7DNL - chains H and A of the 7 polymer chains in the assembly; structure by electron microscopy, 4.19 A resolution (low resolution: residue-level contacts below are approximate; hydrogen-bond / salt-bridge calls are withheld).

[Chain H]
Protein: The heavy chain of 2H3 Fab fragment
Organism: Mus musculus
Notes: antibody fragment or engineered binder
Chain sequence (216 residues; row label = number of the first residue in the row):
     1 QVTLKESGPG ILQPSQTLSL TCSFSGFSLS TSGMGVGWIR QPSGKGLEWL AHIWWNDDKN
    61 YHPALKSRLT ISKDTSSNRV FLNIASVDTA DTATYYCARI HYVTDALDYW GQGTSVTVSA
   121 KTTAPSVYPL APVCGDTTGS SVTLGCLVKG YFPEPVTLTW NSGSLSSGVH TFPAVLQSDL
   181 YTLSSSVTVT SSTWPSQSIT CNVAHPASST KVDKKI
Disulfides: Cys22-Cys97, Cys146-Cys201

[Chain A]
Protein: Major capsid protein L1
Organism: Human papillomavirus type 58
Reference sequence: P26535 (VL1_HPV58); residues -25 to 498 here correspond to UniProt positions 1-524 (UniProt number = residue number + 26)
Chain sequence (524 residues; numbered -25 to 498; the number before each row is that of its first residue; numbers below 1 keep their minus sign (Met-25 is residue -25)):
   -25 MVLILCCTLA ILFCVADVNV FHIFLQMSVW RPSEATVYLP PVPVSKVVST DEYVSRTSIY
    35 YYAGSSRLLA VGNPYFSIKS PNNNKKVLVP KVSGLQYRVF RVRLPDPNKF GFPDTSFYNP
    95 DTQRLVWACV GLEIGRGQPL GVGVSGHPYL NKFDDTETSN RYPAQPGSDN RECLSMDYKQ
   155 TQLCLIGCKP PTGEHWGKGV ACNNNAAATD CPPLELFNSI IEDGDMVDTG FGCMDFGTLQ
   215 ANKSDVPIDI CNSTCKYPDY LKMASEPYGD SLFFFLRREQ MFVRHFFNRA GKLGEAVPDD
   275 LYIKGSGNTA VIQSSAFFPT PSGSIVTSES QLFNKPYWLQ RAQGHNNGIC WGNQLFVTVV
   335 DTTRSTNMTL CTEVTKEGTY KNDNFKEYVR HVEEYDLQFV FQLCKITLTA EIMTYIHTMD
   395 SNILEDWQFG LTPPPSASLQ DTYRFVTSQA ITCQKTAPPK EKEDPLNKYT FWEVNLKEKF
   455 SADLDQFPLG RKFLLQSGLK AKPRLKRSAP TTRAPSTKRK KVKK
Not modelled in the structure: -25 to 10, 474-498

[Interface between chain H and chain A]
Residue-residue contacts - 11 pairs, chain H then chain A:
  His52(H) - Ala180(A)
  Trp54(H) - Ala180(A)
  Asn56(H) - Thr183(A)
  Asp58(H) - Ala180(A)
  Asp58(H) - Ala182(A)
  Asp58(H) - Thr183(A)
  Asp58(H) - Asp184(A)
  Lys59(H) - Ala180(A)
  Asn60(H) - Asn178(A)
  Asn60(H) - Asn179(A)
  Asn60(H) - Ala180(A)
Interface residues without a listed pair, chain H (8 interface residues in all): Trp55, Asp57
Interface residues without a listed pair, chain A (8 interface residues in all): Ala181, Ala270
The authors on this interface:
  - pairs named by the authors: Thr183(A)-Asn56(H), Asp184(A)-Asp58(H)
  - epitope / paratope residues, chain A: Thr183(A), Asp184(A)

[Overview]
Chain H and chain A each contribute 8 residues to their interface. The authors report contacts between
Thr183(A) and Asn56(H) and Asp184(A) and Asp58(H). The paper reports epitope/paratope residues Thr183(A) and
Asp184(A).
Chain H is the heavy chain of 2H3 Fab fragment (Mus musculus) and chain A is Major capsid protein L1 (Human
papillomavirus type 58); the structure, 2-fold subparticles refinement of human papillomavirus type 58
pseudovirus in complexed with the Fab fragment of ..., was determined by electron microscopy (same publication
as 7DNH and 7DNK).
